PDB entry 1VWN | X-ray diffraction, 1.85 A resolution | chains B and P

Chain B:
Molecule: Streptavidin
Organism: Streptomyces avidinii
UniProtKB: P22629 (SAV_STRAV); residues 13-135 here correspond to UniProt positions 37-159 (UniProt number = residue number + 24)
Chain sequence (123 residues; numbered 13 to 135; the number before each row is that of its first residue):
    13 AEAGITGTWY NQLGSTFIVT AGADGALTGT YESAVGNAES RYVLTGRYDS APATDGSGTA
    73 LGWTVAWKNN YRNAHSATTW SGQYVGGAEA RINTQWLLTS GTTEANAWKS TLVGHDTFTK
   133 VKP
Unresolved in the structure: 134-135
UniProt features mapped onto this chain:
  - motif: Arg-59 to Asp-61 (Cell attachment site)
  - binding site (biotin): Tyr-43, Tyr-54, Trp-92, Trp-108, Trp-120

Chain P:
Molecule: Peptide ligand containing hpq
Chain sequence (8 residues; each row starts with the number of its first residue; numbering starts at 0):
     0 XCHPQFCX
Modified residues: ACE (acetyl group) at position 0; NH2 (amino group) at position 7
Cystine bridges: Cys-1/Cys-6

How chain B and chain P interact:
Residue-residue contacts (22):
  Leu-25(B) / Phe-5(P)  hydrophobic
  Ser-27(B) / Gln-4(P)  hydrogen bond (side chain-backbone)
  Tyr-43(B) / Gln-4(P)
  Ser-45(B) / Pro-3(P)  hydrogen bond (side chain-backbone)
  Ser-45(B) / Cys-6(P)
  Ser-45(B) / NH2_7(P)
  Ala-46(B) / Phe-5(P)  hydrogen bond (backbone-backbone)
  Ala-46(B) / Cys-6(P)
  Ala-46(B) / NH2_7(P)  hydrogen bond (backbone-backbone)
  Val-47(B) / NH2_7(P)
  Tyr-54(B) / Pro-3(P)
  Trp-79(B) / His-2(P)
  Trp-79(B) / Pro-3(P)  hydrophobic
  Trp-79(B) / Gln-4(P)
  Arg-84(B) / Pro-3(P)
  Ala-86(B) / Pro-3(P)  hydrophobic
  Ser-88(B) / His-2(P)  hydrogen bond
  Thr-90(B) / Gln-4(P)  hydrogen bond
  Trp-92(B) / Gln-4(P)
  Trp-108(B) / Gln-4(P)
  Leu-110(B) / His-2(P)
  Leu-110(B) / Gln-4(P)
Other interface residues (no listed pair), chain B (16 interface residues in all): Ser-52
Other interface residues (no listed pair), chain P (7 interface residues in all): Cys-1

Overview:
16 residues of chain B and 7 residues of chain P are in contact; the contacts include 6 hydrogen bonds. Polar
contacts include Ser-27(B)/Gln-4(P), Ser-45(B)/Pro-3(P) and Ser-88(B)/His-2(P). UniProt lists 5 biotin-binding
residues on chain B.
Chain B is Streptavidin (Streptomyces avidinii) and chain P is Peptide ligand containing hpq; the structure,
Streptavidin-cyclo-ac-[chpqfc]-NH2, ph 4.8, was determined by X-ray diffraction (same publication as 1VWA,
1VWB, 1VWC, 1VWD, 1VWE, 1VWF and 11 further entries).
